Entry 1A5Q (X-ray diffraction, 2.30 A resolution); this record covers chain A.

[Chain A]
Name: Ribonuclease A
Organism: Bos taurus
Notes: EC 3.1.27.5
UniProtKB: P61823 (RNAS1_BOVIN); residues 1-124 here correspond to UniProt positions 27-150 (UniProt number = residue number + 26)
Amino-acid sequence (124 residues; row label = number of the first residue in the row):
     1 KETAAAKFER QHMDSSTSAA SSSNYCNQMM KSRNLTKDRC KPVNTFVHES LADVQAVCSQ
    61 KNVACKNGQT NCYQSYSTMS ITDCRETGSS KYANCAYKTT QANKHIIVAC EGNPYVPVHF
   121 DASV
Differences from the reference sequence: engineered mutation A93 (Pro119 in P61823)
Curated features (UniProtKB/Swiss-Prot):
  - active site: H12 (Proton acceptor), H119 (Proton donor)
  - binding site (substrate): K7, R10, K41 to T45, K66, R85
  - glycosylation: K1 (N-linked (Glc) (glycation) lysine), K7 (N-linked (Glc) (glycation) lysine), N34 (N-linked (GlcNAc...) asparagine), K37 (N-linked (Glc) (glycation) lysine), K41 (N-linked (Glc) (glycation) lysine)
Disulfide bonds: C26-C84, C40-C95, C58-C110, C65-C72

[Summary]
Curated annotation (UniProt) lists active-site residues H12 and H119 and 9 substrate-binding residues.
Chain A is Ribonuclease A (Bos taurus); the structure, P93A variant of bovine pancreatic ribonuclease A, was
determined by X-ray diffraction, deposited together with 1A5P.
